Entry 6NK3 (X-ray diffraction, 2.20 A resolution); this record covers chains A and B.

[Chain A (and B)]
Name: Matrix remodeling-associated protein 8
From: Mus musculus
Notes: fragment: ectodomain; chain B of this document is another copy of the same molecule, construct and numbering; everything in this record applies to it too
UniProtKB: Q9DBV4 (MXRA8_MOUSE); numbering as in UniProt (aligned over 23-296)
Sequence (274 residues; each row starts with the number of its first residue):
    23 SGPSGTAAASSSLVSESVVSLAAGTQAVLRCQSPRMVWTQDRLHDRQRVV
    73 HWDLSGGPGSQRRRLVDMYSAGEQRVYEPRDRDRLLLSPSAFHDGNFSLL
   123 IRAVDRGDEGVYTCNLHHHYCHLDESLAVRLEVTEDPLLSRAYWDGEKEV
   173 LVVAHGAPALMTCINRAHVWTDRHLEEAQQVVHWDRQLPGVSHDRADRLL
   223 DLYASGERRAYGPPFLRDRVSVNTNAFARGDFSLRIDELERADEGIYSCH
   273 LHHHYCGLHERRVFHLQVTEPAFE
Unresolved in the structure: 23-31, 295-296 (chain B: 23-29, 295-296)
Curated features (UniProtKB/Swiss-Prot):
  - motif: Arg-128 to Asp-130 (RGD 1), Arg-251 to Asp-253 (RGD 2)
  - modified residue: Ser-227 (Phosphoserine)
  - glycosylation: Asn-118 (N-linked (GlcNAc...) asparagine)
  - mutagenesis: Asp-130 (D130E: No significant effect on integrin ITGAV:ITGB3 binding), Asp-253 (D253E: Reduced integrin ITGAV:ITGB3 binding)
Cystine bridges: Cys-53/Cys-271, Cys-136/Cys-185, Cys-143/Cys-278

[Interface between chain A and chain B]
Residue-residue contacts (28):
  Asp-105(A) / Leu-108(B)
  Asp-105(A) / Leu-122(B)
  Asp-105(A) / Arg-124(B)  salt bridge
  Leu-108(A) / Leu-122(B)  hydrophobic
  Leu-109(A) / Pro-180(B)
  Ser-110(A) / Gly-178(B)  hydrogen bond (side chain-backbone)
  Ser-110(A) / Ala-179(B)
  Ser-110(A) / Pro-180(B)
  Pro-111(A) / Ala-125(B)
  Pro-111(A) / Gly-178(B)
  Ser-112(A) / His-177(B)
  Ser-112(A) / Gly-178(B)
  Asp-116(A) / Pro-159(B)
  Asp-116(A) / His-177(B)
  Asn-118(A) / Ala-176(B)
  Asn-118(A) / Ala-179(B)
  Leu-122(A) / Leu-122(B)  hydrophobic
  Arg-124(A) / Leu-108(B)
  Arg-124(A) / Leu-109(B)
  Arg-124(A) / Ser-110(B)
  Arg-124(A) / Ser-120(B)  hydrogen bond (side chain-backbone)
  Arg-124(A) / Leu-122(B)
  Arg-124(A) / Leu-182(B)
  Gly-178(A) / Asn-118(B)
  Pro-180(A) / Leu-182(B)  hydrophobic
  Ile-186(A) / Pro-159(B)
  Ile-186(A) / Leu-160(B)  hydrophobic
  Arg-188(A) / Pro-159(B)
Also at the interface, not in a pair above, chain B (19 interface residues in all): Glu-157, Asp-158, Thr-184

[Overview]
Chain A and chain B form an interface of 14 and 19 residues respectively, with 2 hydrogen bonds and 1 salt
bridge. Polar contacts include Asp-105(A)/Arg-124(B), Ser-110(A)/Gly-178(B) and Arg-124(A)/Ser-120(B). UniProt
lists 2 mutagenesis sites on chain A.
Both chains are Matrix remodeling-associated protein 8 (Mus musculus). Entry 6NK3 (Crystal structure of murine
Mxra8 ectodomain) was determined by X-ray diffraction (same publication as 6NK5, 6NK6 and 6NK7).
